4Y7V - chain A; structure by X-ray diffraction, 1.80 A resolution.

== Chain A ==
Molecule: Nucleotidyl transferase
From: Pseudomonas putida (strain BIRD-1)
UniProtKB: E4RE40 (E4RE40_PSEPB); residues 1-223 here = UniProt positions 1-223
Chain sequence (231 residues; each row starts with the number of its first residue):
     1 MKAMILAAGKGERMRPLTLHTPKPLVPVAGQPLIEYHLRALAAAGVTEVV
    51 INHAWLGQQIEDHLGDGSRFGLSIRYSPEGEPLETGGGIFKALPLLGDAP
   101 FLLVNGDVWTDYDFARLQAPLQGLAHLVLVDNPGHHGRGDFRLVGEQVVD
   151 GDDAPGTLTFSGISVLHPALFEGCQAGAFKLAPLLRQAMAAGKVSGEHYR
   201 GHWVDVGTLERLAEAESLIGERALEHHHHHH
Unresolved in the structure: 134-136, 154-155, 222-231
Construct notes: expression tag (224-231)
Ligand contacts:
  - imidodiphosphoric acid (2PN): Gly9, Lys10, Gly11, Glu12, Arg13, Met14, Lys23, Gly207
  - 491 (2-acetamido-3-O-[(1R)-1-carboxyethyl]-2-deoxy-1-O-phosphono-alpha-D-glucopyranose): Thr85, Asn105, Asp140, Phe141, Thr159, Phe160, Gly162, Leu181, Ala182, Arg186, Trp203, Asp205
Reported in the primary citation:
  - binding site for 491: Asn105, Asp140, Phe141, Phe160, Leu181, Asp205
  - binding site for imidodiphosphoric acid: Lys10 to Glu12, Lys23
  - conformationally variable residues (side-chain flip): Asp140
  - catalytic residues: Asp205 (proposed by the authors, not directly observed)

== In short ==
Ligands of chain A: compound 491 and imidodiphosphoric acid. From the paper: the catalytic residue Asp205; a
binding site for 491 at Asn105, Asp140 and Phe141 among others.
Chain A is Nucleotidyl transferase (Pseudomonas putida (strain BIRD-1)); the structure, Structural analysis of
MurU, was determined by X-ray diffraction (same publication as 4Y7T and 4Y7U).
